Entry 3DZU (X-ray diffraction, 3.20 A resolution); this record covers chains A and D of the 6 polymer chains in the assembly.

[Chain A]
Molecule: Retinoic acid receptor RXR-alpha
Organism: Homo sapiens
Reference sequence: P19793 (RXRA_HUMAN); numbering as in UniProt (aligned over 11-462)
Amino-acid sequence (467 residues; row label = number of the first residue in the row; numbers below 1 keep their minus sign (Met-4 is residue -4)):
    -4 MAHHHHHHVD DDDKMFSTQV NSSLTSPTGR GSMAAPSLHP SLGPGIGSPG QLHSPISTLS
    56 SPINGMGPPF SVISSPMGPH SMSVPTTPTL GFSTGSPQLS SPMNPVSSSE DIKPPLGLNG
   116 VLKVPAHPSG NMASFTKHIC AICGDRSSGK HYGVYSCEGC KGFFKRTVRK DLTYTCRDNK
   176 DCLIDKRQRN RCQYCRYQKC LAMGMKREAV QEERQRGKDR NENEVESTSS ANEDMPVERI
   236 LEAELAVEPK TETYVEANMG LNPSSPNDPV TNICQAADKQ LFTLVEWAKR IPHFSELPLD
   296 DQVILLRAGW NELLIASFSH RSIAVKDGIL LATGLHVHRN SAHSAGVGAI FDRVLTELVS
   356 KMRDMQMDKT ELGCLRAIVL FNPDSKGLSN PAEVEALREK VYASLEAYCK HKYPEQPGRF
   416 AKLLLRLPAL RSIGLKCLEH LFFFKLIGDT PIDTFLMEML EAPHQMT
Not modelled in the structure: -4 to 131, 212-225, 242-262, 456-462
Construct notes: expression tag (-4 to 10)
Bound ions: Zn2+ site 1: Cys135, Cys138, Cys152, Cys155; Zn2+ site 2: Cys171, Cys177, Cys187, Cys190
Ligand contacts: (9cis)-retinoic acid (9CR): Val265, Ile268, Ala271, Ala272, Gln275, Asn306, Leu309, Ile310, Ser312, Phe313, Arg316, Leu325, Leu326, Ala327, Val342, Ile345, Phe346, Cys432, His435, Leu436, Phe439

[Chain D]
Molecule: Peroxisome proliferator-activated receptor gamma
Organism: Homo sapiens
Reference sequence: P37231 (PPARG_HUMAN); residues 74-477 here correspond to UniProt positions 102-505 (UniProt number = residue number + 28)
Amino-acid sequence (419 residues; numbered 59 to 477; the number before each row is that of its first residue):
    59 MAHHHHHHVD DDDKMYQSAI KVEPASPPYY SEKTQLYNKP HEEPSNSLMA IECRVCGDKA
   119 SGFHYGVHAC EGCKGFFRRT IRLKLIYDRC DLNCRIHKKS RNKCQYCRFQ KCLAVGMSHN
   179 AIRFGRMPQA EKEKLLAEIS SDIDQLNPES ADLRALAKHL YDSYIKSFPL TKAKARAILT
   239 GKTTDKSPFV IYDMNSLMMG EDKIKFKHIT PLQEQSKEVA IRIFQGCQFR SVEAVQEITE
   299 YAKSIPGFVN LDLNDQVTLL KYGVHEIIYT MLASLMNKDG VLISEGQGFM TREFLKSLRK
   359 PFGDFMEPKF EFAVKFNALE LDDSDLAIFI AVIILSGDRP GLLNVKPIED IQDNLLQALE
   419 LQLKLNHPES SQLFAKLLQK MTDLRQIVTE HVQLLQVIKK TETDMSLHPL LQEIYKDLY
Not modelled in the structure: 59-107, 265-275
Construct notes: expression tag (59-73)
Bound ions: Zn2+ site 1: Cys111, Cys114, Cys128, Cys131; Zn2+ site 2: Cys148, Cys152, Cys162, Cys165
Ligand contacts: PLB (2-[(2,4-dichlorobenzoyl)amino]-5-(pyrimidin-2-yloxy)benzoic acid): Asp260, Ile262, Arg280, Ile281, Gly284, Cys285, Arg288, Ser289, Ala292, Ile326, Met329, Leu330, Leu333, Val339, Leu340, Ile341, Ser342, Met348, Met364
From the paper describing this entry:
  - mutagenesis - F347A: decreased binding to PPRE
  - mutagenesis - F347A: decreased signaling in response to rosiglitazone

[Chain A / chain D interface]
Pairs across the interface - 54 pairs, chain A then chain D:
  Asp166(A) - Lys336(D)  salt bridge
  Tyr189(A) - Glu351(D)  hydrogen bond
  Tyr192(A) - Asp337(D)  hydrogen bond
  Gln193(A) - Glu351(D)
  Leu196(A) - Asp337(D)
  Ala197(A) - Val248(D)
  Ala197(A) - Tyr250(D)  hydrophobic
  Lys201(A) - Leu237(D)
  Lys201(A) - Thr238(D)
  Lys201(A) - Gly239(D)
  Arg202(A) - Asn335(D)
  Arg202(A) - Lys336(D)
  Arg202(A) - Asp337(D)  salt bridge
  Glu203(A) - Arg234(D)  salt bridge
  Glu203(A) - Leu237(D)
  Glu203(A) - Thr238(D)
  Glu207(A) - Lys157(D)  salt bridge
  Glu207(A) - Ser158(D)
  Glu208(A) - Lys161(D)
  Arg209(A) - Asn160(D)
  Gln210(A) - Lys161(D)
  Arg211(A) - Lys161(D)
  Arg348(A) - Tyr477(D)
  Lys356(A) - Gly395(D)  hydrogen bond (side chain-backbone)
  Lys356(A) - Glu407(D)  salt bridge
  Glu390(A) - Lys434(D)
  Arg393(A) - Gln437(D)
  Glu394(A) - Ser429(D)
  Glu394(A) - Gln430(D)
  Glu394(A) - Lys434(D)  salt bridge
  Tyr397(A) - Gln430(D)
  Tyr397(A) - Gln437(D)  hydrogen bond
  Glu401(A) - Gln430(D)  hydrogen bond
  Pro412(A) - Gln415(D)
  Phe415(A) - Ala433(D)  hydrophobic
  Ala416(A) - Leu414(D)  hydrophobic
  Lys417(A) - Asp411(D)  salt bridge
  Leu419(A) - Leu436(D)  hydrophobic
  Leu420(A) - Gln410(D)
  Leu420(A) - Leu414(D)  hydrophobic
  Leu420(A) - Met439(D)  hydrophobic
  Leu422(A) - Thr440(D)
  Pro423(A) - Met439(D)
  Pro423(A) - Thr440(D)
  Pro423(A) - Arg443(D)
  Ala424(A) - Asp396(D)
  Ala424(A) - Arg443(D)
  Arg426(A) - Thr440(D)
  Arg426(A) - Gln444(D)
  Ser427(A) - Thr447(D)
  Leu430(A) - Gln444(D)
  Leu430(A) - Thr447(D)
  Lys431(A) - Tyr477(D)  hydrogen bond (side chain-backbone)
  Glu434(A) - Gln451(D)
Other interface residues (no listed pair), chain A (44 interface residues in all): Lys175, Met198, Gly199, Ala204, Glu352, Ile373, Asp379, Ala398, Arg421
Other interface residues (no listed pair), chain D (43 interface residues in all): Cys152, Cys162, Ile236, Lys373, Pro398, Val403, Phe432, Asp441, Glu448

[In short]
44 residues of chain A face 43 of chain D across their interface; the contacts include 6 hydrogen bonds and 7
salt bridges. Polar contacts include Asp166(A)-Lys336(D), Arg202(A)-Asp337(D) and Glu203(A)-Arg234(D). Chain A
binds (9cis)-retinoic acid. From the paper: F347A of chain D reduces binding to PPRE; F347A of chain D reduces
signaling in response to rosiglitazone.
Chain A is Retinoic acid receptor RXR-alpha and chain D is Peroxisome proliferator-activated receptor gamma,
both from Homo sapiens; the structure, Intact PPAR gamma - RXR alpha Nuclear Receptor Complex on DNA bound
with BVT.13, 9-cis Retinoic ..., was determined by X-ray diffraction (same publication as 3DZY and 3E00).
